5XF5 - chains E and J of the 10 polymer chains in the assembly; structure by X-ray diffraction, 2.82 A resolution.

# Chain E
Molecule: Histone H3.1
From: Homo sapiens
UniProtKB: P68431 (H31_HUMAN); residues 0-135 here correspond to UniProt positions 1-136 (UniProt number = residue number + 1)
Chain sequence (136 residues; row label = number of the first residue in the row; numbering starts at 0):
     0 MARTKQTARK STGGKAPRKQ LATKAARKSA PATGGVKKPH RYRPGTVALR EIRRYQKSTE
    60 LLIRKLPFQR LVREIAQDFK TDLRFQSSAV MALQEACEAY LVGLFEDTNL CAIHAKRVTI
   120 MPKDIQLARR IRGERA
Not modelled in the structure: 0-37, 135
Ion coordination: Mg2+: Asp77 (shared with 1 residue of chain D)
Swiss-Prot annotation at these positions:
  - modified residue: Arg2 (Asymmetric dimethylarginine), Thr3 (Phosphothreonine), Lys4 (Allysine), Gln5 (5-glutamyl dopamine), Thr6 (Phosphothreonine), Arg8 (Citrulline), Lys9 (N6,N6,N6-trimethyllysine), Ser10 (ADP-ribosylserine), Thr11 (Phosphothreonine), Lys14 (N6-(2-hydroxyisobutyryl)lysine), Arg17 (Asymmetric dimethylarginine), Lys18 (N6-(2-hydroxyisobutyryl)lysine), Lys23 (N6-(2-hydroxyisobutyryl)lysine), Arg26 (Citrulline), Lys27 (N6,N6,N6-trimethyllysine), Ser28 (ADP-ribosylserine), Lys36 (N6,N6,N6-trimethyllysine), Lys37 (N6-methyllysine), Tyr41 (Phosphotyrosine), Lys56 (N6,N6,N6-trimethyllysine) and 8 more in UniProt
  - lipidation: Lys18 (N6-decanoyllysine)

# Chain J
Molecule: 145-nt DNA strand
Sequence (145 nucleotides; row label = number of the first residue in the row; numbers below 1 keep their minus sign (DA-72 is residue -72)):
   -72 ATCAATATCC ACCTGCAGAT ACTACCAAAA GTGTATTTGG AAACTGCTCC ATCAAAAGGC
   -12 ATGTTCAGCT GATTCAGCTG AACATGCCTT TTGATGGAGC AGTTTCCAAA TACACTTTTG
    48 GTAGTATCTG CAGGTGGATA TTGAT

# How chain E and chain J interact
Pairs across the interface (22; chain E residue first):
  Arg40(E) - DG70(J)  sugar contact
  Tyr41(E) - DT69(J)  phosphate contact
  Tyr41(E) - DG70(J)  phosphate contact
  Arg42(E) - DG-5(J)  salt bridge to the phosphate
  Arg42(E) - DG70(J)  hydrogen bond to the phosphate
  Pro43(E) - DA-6(J)  phosphate contact
  Thr45(E) - DT69(J)  phosphate contact
  Thr45(E) - DG70(J)  hydrogen bond to the phosphate
  Arg63(E) - DC-13(J)  salt bridge to the phosphate
  Arg72(E) - DC-23(J)  salt bridge to the phosphate
  Arg83(E) - DC-24(J)  hydrogen bond to the sugar
  Arg83(E) - DC-23(J)  phosphate contact
  Phe84(E) - DC-24(J)  sugar contact
  Phe84(E) - DC-23(J)  hydrogen bond to the phosphate
  Gln85(E) - DC-24(J)  phosphate contact
  Ser86(E) - DC-24(J)  hydrogen bond to the phosphate
  Arg116(E) - DT-3(J)  phosphate contact
  Arg116(E) - DG-2(J)  salt bridge to the phosphate
  Val117(E) - DT-3(J)  hydrogen bond to the phosphate
  Thr118(E) - DC-4(J)  hydrogen bond to the phosphate
  Thr118(E) - DT-3(J)  hydrogen bond to the phosphate
  Met120(E) - DG-2(J)  phosphate contact
Interface residues without a listed pair, chain E (17 interface residues in all): His39, Lys115
Interface residues without a listed pair, chain J (11 interface residues in all): DG-14

# In short
The interface between chain E and chain J involves 17 residues on one side and 11 on the other; the contacts
include 8 hydrogen bonds and 4 salt bridges. Among the polar pairs are Arg83(E)-DC-24(J), Arg42(E)-DG70(J) and
Thr45(E)-DG70(J).
Chain E is Histone H3.1 (Homo sapiens) and chain J is a 145-nt DNA strand; the structure, Nucleosome core
particle with an adduct of a binuclear RAPTA (Ru-arene-phosphaadamantane) compound having a
1,2-diphenylethylenediamine linker ..., was determined by X-ray diffraction together with 5XF3, 5XF4 and 5XF6
from the same study.
